4K74 - chains A and B of the 4 polymer chains in the assembly; structure by X-ray diffraction, 2.50 A resolution.

# Chain A (and B)
Molecule: DNA polymerase III subunit beta
Organism: Escherichia coli
Notes: EC 2.7.7.7; chain B of this document is another copy of the same molecule, construct and numbering; everything in this record applies to it too
UniProtKB: Q1R4N6 (Q1R4N6_ECOUT); residues 1-366 here = UniProt positions 1-366
Chain sequence (372 residues; row label = number of the first residue in the row; numbers below 1 keep their minus sign (His-5 is residue -5)):
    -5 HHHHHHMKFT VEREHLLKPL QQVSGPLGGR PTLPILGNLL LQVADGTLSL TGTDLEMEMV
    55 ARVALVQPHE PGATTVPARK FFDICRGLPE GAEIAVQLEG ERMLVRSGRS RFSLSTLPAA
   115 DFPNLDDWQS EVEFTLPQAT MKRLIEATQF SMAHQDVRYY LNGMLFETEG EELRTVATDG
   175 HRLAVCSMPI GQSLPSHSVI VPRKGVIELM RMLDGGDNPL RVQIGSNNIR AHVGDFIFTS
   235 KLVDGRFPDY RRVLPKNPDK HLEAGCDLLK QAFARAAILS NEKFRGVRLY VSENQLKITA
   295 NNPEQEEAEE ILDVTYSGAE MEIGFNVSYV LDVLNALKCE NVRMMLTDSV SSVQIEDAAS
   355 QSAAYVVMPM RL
Unresolved in the structure: -5 to -1, 22-26, 209-211, 365-366 (chain B: -5 to -1, 22-23, 365-366)
Construct notes: expression tag (-5 to 0)
From the paper describing this entry:
  - conformationally variable residues (order/disorder transition, side-chain flip): Arg152, His175, Arg246, Met362, Arg365, Leu366
  - contacts within the chain: Asp150-Arg152

# Chain A / chain B interface
Pairs across the interface (57; chain A residue first):
  Pro71(A) - Glu300(B)
  Lys74(A) - Glu300(B)  salt bridge
  Asp77(A) - Ile272(B)
  Ile78(A) - Ile272(B)
  Gly81(A) - Arg269(B)  hydrogen bond (backbone-side chain)
  Leu82(A) - Arg269(B)
  Pro83(A) - Arg269(B)
  Arg103(A) - Glu303(B)
  Arg103(A) - Glu304(B)
  Arg103(A) - Ile305(B)  hydrogen bond (backbone-backbone)
  Arg103(A) - Asp307(B)  salt bridge
  Ser104(A) - Arg269(B)
  Ser104(A) - Glu303(B)
  Ser104(A) - Glu304(B)  hydrogen bond
  Arg105(A) - Glu301(B)
  Arg105(A) - Ala302(B)
  Arg105(A) - Glu303(B)  hydrogen bond (backbone-backbone)
  Phe106(A) - Arg269(B)
  Phe106(A) - Glu301(B)
  Phe106(A) - Ala302(B)  hydrophobic
  Phe106(A) - Glu304(B)
  Ser107(A) - Glu300(B)
  Ser107(A) - Glu301(B)  hydrogen bond (backbone-backbone)
  Leu108(A) - Glu300(B)
  Ser109(A) - Glu300(B)  hydrogen bond
  Arg269(A) - Gly81(B)  hydrogen bond (side chain-backbone)
  Arg269(A) - Leu82(B)
  Arg269(A) - Pro83(B)
  Arg269(A) - Ser104(B)  hydrogen bond
  Arg269(A) - Phe106(B)
  Ile272(A) - Lys74(B)
  Ile272(A) - Asp77(B)
  Ile272(A) - Ile78(B)
  Leu273(A) - Lys74(B)
  Leu273(A) - Leu108(B)  hydrophobic
  Asn296(A) - Lys74(B)
  Glu298(A) - Ser109(B)
  Gln299(A) - Arg96(B)
  Glu300(A) - Pro71(B)
  Glu300(A) - Lys74(B)  salt bridge
  Glu300(A) - Ser107(B)
  Glu300(A) - Leu108(B)
  Glu300(A) - Ser109(B)  hydrogen bond
  Glu301(A) - Arg96(B)  salt bridge
  Glu301(A) - Arg105(B)
  Glu301(A) - Phe106(B)
  Glu301(A) - Ser107(B)  hydrogen bond (backbone-backbone)
  Ala302(A) - Arg105(B)
  Ala302(A) - Phe106(B)  hydrophobic
  Glu303(A) - Arg103(B)
  Glu303(A) - Ser104(B)
  Glu303(A) - Arg105(B)  hydrogen bond (backbone-backbone)
  Glu304(A) - Arg103(B)
  Glu304(A) - Ser104(B)  hydrogen bond
  Glu304(A) - Phe106(B)
  Ile305(A) - Arg103(B)  hydrogen bond (backbone-backbone)
  Asp307(A) - Arg103(B)  salt bridge
Interface residues without a listed pair, chain A (28 interface residues in all): Gln265
Interface residues without a listed pair, chain B (29 interface residues in all): Gln265, Leu273, Asn296, Glu298, Leu306

# Overview
Chain A and chain B form an interface of 28 and 29 residues respectively, with 13 hydrogen bonds and 5 salt
bridges. Among the polar pairs are Lys74(A)-Glu300(B), Arg103(A)-Asp307(B) and Glu301(A)-Arg96(B). The paper
reports conformational variability at Arg152(A), His175(A) and Arg246(A) among others; contacts within the
chain involving Asp150(A) and Arg152(A).
Both chains are DNA polymerase III subunit beta (Escherichia coli). Entry 4K74 (The UmuC subunit of the E.
coli DNA polymerase V shows a unique interaction with the ...) was determined by X-ray diffraction.
